PDB entry 2QG6 | X-ray diffraction, 1.50 A resolution | chain A

== Chain A ==
Protein: Nicotinamide riboside kinase 1
Source organism: Homo sapiens
Notes: EC 2.7.1.-
UniProt: Q9NWW6 (NRK1_HUMAN); residue numbers follow UniProt; this construct covers 1-199
Chain sequence (199 residues; row label = number of the first residue in the row):
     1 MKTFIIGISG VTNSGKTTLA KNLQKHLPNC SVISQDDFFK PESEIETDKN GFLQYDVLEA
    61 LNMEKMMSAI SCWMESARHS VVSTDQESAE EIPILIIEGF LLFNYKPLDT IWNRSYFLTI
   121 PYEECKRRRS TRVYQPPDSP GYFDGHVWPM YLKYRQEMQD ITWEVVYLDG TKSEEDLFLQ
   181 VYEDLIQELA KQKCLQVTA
Not modelled in the structure: 1, 83-91, 193-199
Modified / non-standard residues: Mse1 (selenomethionine); Mse63, Mse66, Mse67, Mse74, Mse150, Mse158 (selenomethionine; parent Met)
Swiss-Prot annotation at these positions:
  - active site: D36 (Proton acceptor)
  - binding site (ATP): G10 to T18, R128, R132 to Y134, K172 to E174
  - binding site (Mg(2+)): T17, D36
  - binding site (substrate): D36 to F39, Y55, D56, R129, Y134, Q135
  - mutagenesis: K16 (K16A: Loss of activity), D36 (D36A: Loss of activity), D56 (D56A: Loss of activity), E98 (E98A: Loss of activity), D138 (D138A: Almost no effect)
Ligand contacts: beta-nicotinamide ribose monophosphate (NMN): T12, N13, K16, D36, F39, Y55, D56, F100, R129, R132, Y134, Q135, P136, Y142, V147
What the authors report for this chain:
  - binding site for beta-nicotinamide ribose monophosphate: T12, K16, F39, Y55, D56, R129, R132, Y134, P136
  - contacts within the chain: R129-D138
  - mutagenesis - K16A, D56A: abolished catalytic activity on NR
  - mutagenesis - D138A: decreased catalytic activity
  - mutagenesis - D36A: abolished catalytic activity

== Summary ==
Bound to chain A: beta-nicotinamide ribose monophosphate. Curated annotation (UniProt) lists active-site
residue D36, 16 ATP-binding residues, Mg2+-binding residues T17 and D36 and 9 substrate-binding residues. The
paper reports a binding site for beta-nicotinamide ribose monophosphate at T12, K16 and F39 among others; K16A
and D56A abolish catalytic activity on NR; 4 substitutions were tested in all.
Chain A is Nicotinamide riboside kinase 1 (Homo sapiens); the structure, Crystal structure of human
nicotinamide riboside kinase (NRK1) in complex with nicotinamide mononucleotide (NMN), was determined by X-ray
diffraction (same publication as 2QL6).
